7NK9 - chains O and b of the 14 polymer chains in the assembly; structure by electron microscopy, 2.90 A resolution.

Chain O:
Protein: ATP synthase subunit c
From: Mycolicibacterium smegmatis (strain ATCC 700084 / mc(2)155)
UniProt: A0R205 (A0R205_MYCS2); numbering as in UniProt (aligned over 1-86)
Amino-acid sequence (86 residues; each row starts with the number of its first residue):
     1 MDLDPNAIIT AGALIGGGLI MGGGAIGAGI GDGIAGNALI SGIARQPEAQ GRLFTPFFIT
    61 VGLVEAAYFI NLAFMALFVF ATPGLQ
Disordered / not traced: 1
From the paper describing this entry:
  - catalytic residues: E65 (proposed by the authors, not directly observed)

Chain b:
Protein: ATP synthase subunit b
From: Mycolicibacterium smegmatis (strain ATCC 700084 / mc(2)155)
UniProt: A0R204 (ATPF_MYCS2); numbering as in UniProt (aligned over 1-170)
Amino-acid sequence (180 residues; numbered 1 to 180; the number before each row is that of its first residue):
     1 MGEFSATILA ASQAAEEGGG GSNFLIPNGT FFAVLIIFLI VLGVISKWVV PPISKVLAER
    61 EAMLAKTAAD NRKSAEQVAA AQADYEKEMA EARAQASALR DEARAAGRSV VDEKRAQASG
   121 EVAQTLTQAD QQLSAQGDQV RSGLESSVDG LSAKLASRIL GVDVNSGGTQ HHHHHHHHHH
Disordered / not traced: 1-21, 83-180
Construct notes: expression tag (171-180)

Chain O / chain b interface:
Contacting residue pairs (5; chain O residue first):
  A76(O) with F24(b), hydrophobic
  L77(O) with F24(b); L25(b), hydrophobic
  A81(O) with S22(b); N23(b)
Also at the interface, not in a pair above, chain O (5 interface residues in all): A73, F80

In short:
5 residues of chain O face 4 of chain b across their interface. From the paper: the catalytic residue E65(O).
Chain O is ATP synthase subunit c and chain b is ATP synthase subunit b, both from Mycolicibacterium smegmatis
(strain ATCC 700084 / mc(2)155); the structure, Mycobacterium smegmatis ATP synthase Fo domain state 1, was
determined by electron microscopy together with 7NJK, 7NJL, 7NJM, 7NJN, 7NJO, 7NJP and 20 further entries from
the same study.
